PDB entry 6R1E | X-ray diffraction, 2.60 A resolution | chains A and C of the 4 polymer chains in the assembly

== Chain A (and C) ==
Molecule: dodecin
From: Streptomyces coelicolor (strain ATCC BAA-471 / A3(2) / M145)
Notes: chain C of this document is another copy of the same molecule, construct and numbering; everything in this record applies to it too
Reference sequence: Q9RCZ5 (Q9RCZ5_STRCO); numbering as in UniProt (aligned over 15-84)
Sequence (71 residues; each row starts with the number of its first residue):
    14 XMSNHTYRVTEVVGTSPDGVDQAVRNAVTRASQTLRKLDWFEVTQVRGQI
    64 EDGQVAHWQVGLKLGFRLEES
Modified / non-standard residues: FOR (formyl group) at position 14
Construct notes: modified residue (14)
Small-molecule neighbours:
  - coenzyme A (COA), molecule 1: Thr19, Arg21, Leu81
  - coenzyme A (COA), molecule 2: Arg21, Thr23, Val25, Arg43, Ala44, Thr47, Leu48, Phe79, Leu81
  - coenzyme A (COA), molecule 3: Arg43, Thr47, Leu48, Arg49, Lys50, Phe79, Arg80, Leu81, Glu82
  - FMN (flavin mononucleotide), molecule 1: FOR_14, Met15, His18, Tyr20, Asp52, Trp53, Arg80
  - FMN, molecule 2: Val26, Gln58, Arg60, Gln72
  - FMN, molecule 3: Arg60, Gly61, Gln62, Gln72

== Interface between chain A and chain C ==
Residue-residue contacts - 29 pairs, chain A then chain C:
  FOR_14(A) - Thr28(C)  hydrogen bond (backbone-side chain)
  FOR_14(A) - His70(C)
  FOR_14(A) - Gln72(C)  hydrogen bond (backbone-side chain)
  Met15(A) - Thr28(C)
  Met15(A) - His70(C)
  Ser16(A) - His70(C)
  Asn17(A) - Thr28(C)
  Asn17(A) - Ser29(C)
  Asn17(A) - Pro30(C)
  Asn17(A) - Asn39(C)
  His18(A) - Thr28(C)  hydrogen bond (backbone-side chain)
  Thr19(A) - Val26(C)
  Thr19(A) - Asn39(C)
  Thr19(A) - Ala40(C)
  Thr19(A) - Arg43(C)
  Tyr20(A) - Val25(C)
  Tyr20(A) - Val26(C)  hydrogen bond (backbone-backbone)
  Tyr20(A) - Thr28(C)
  Arg21(A) - Arg21(C)
  Arg21(A) - Thr23(C)  hydrogen bond
  Arg21(A) - Glu24(C)  hydrogen bond (side chain-backbone)
  Val22(A) - Glu24(C)  hydrogen bond (backbone-backbone)
  Val22(A) - Val26(C)  hydrophobic
  Lys76(A) - Glu24(C)  salt bridge
  Leu81(A) - Arg43(C)
  Glu82(A) - Arg43(C)  hydrogen bond (backbone-side chain)
  Ser84(A) - Arg43(C)
  Ser84(A) - Gln46(C)  hydrogen bond
  Ser84(A) - Thr47(C)
Other interface residues (no listed pair), chain A (15 interface residues in all): Trp53, Glu83

== In short ==
The chain A/chain C interface involves 15 residues from each chain, with 9 hydrogen bonds and 1 salt bridge.
Among the polar pairs are Lys76(A)-Glu24(C), FOR_14(A)-Thr28(C) and FOR_14(A)-Gln72(C). Bound to chain A: 3
copies of flavin mononucleotide and 3 copies of coenzyme A.
Both chains are dodecin (Streptomyces coelicolor (strain ATCC BAA-471 / A3(2) / M145)). Entry 6R1E (Structure
of dodecin from Streptomyces coelicolor) was determined by X-ray diffraction, deposited together with 6RI3.
